PDB entry 9N82 | electron microscopy, 3.30 A resolution | chains B and J of the 18 polymer chains in the assembly

[Chain B]
Molecule: X-ray repair cross-complementing protein 5
Source organism: Homo sapiens
UniProt: P13010 (XRCC5_HUMAN); numbering as in UniProt (aligned over 1-732)
Chain sequence (732 residues; numbered 1 to 732; the number before each row is that of its first residue):
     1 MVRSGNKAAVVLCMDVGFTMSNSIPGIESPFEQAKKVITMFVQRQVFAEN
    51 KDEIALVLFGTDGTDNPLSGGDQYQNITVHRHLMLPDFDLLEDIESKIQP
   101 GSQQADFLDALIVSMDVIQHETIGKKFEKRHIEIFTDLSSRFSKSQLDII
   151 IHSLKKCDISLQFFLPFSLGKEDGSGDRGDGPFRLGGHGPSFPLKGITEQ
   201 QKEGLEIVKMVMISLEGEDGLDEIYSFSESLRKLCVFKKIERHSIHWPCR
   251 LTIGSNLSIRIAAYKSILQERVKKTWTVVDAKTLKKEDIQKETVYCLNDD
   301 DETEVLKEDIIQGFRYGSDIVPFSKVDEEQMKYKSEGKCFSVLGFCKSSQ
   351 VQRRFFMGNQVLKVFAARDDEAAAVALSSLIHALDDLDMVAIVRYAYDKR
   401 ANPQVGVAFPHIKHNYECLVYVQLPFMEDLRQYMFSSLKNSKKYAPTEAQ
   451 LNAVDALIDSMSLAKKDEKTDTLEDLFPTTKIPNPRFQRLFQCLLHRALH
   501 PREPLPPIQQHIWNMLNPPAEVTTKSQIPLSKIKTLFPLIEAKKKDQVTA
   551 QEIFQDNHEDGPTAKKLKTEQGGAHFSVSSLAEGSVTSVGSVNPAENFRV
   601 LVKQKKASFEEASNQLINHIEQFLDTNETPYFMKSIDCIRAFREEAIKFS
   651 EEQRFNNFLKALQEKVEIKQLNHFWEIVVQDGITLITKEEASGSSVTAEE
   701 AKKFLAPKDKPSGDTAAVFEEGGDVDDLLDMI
Disordered / not traced: 1-5, 171-195, 543-732
Curated features (UniProtKB/Swiss-Prot):
  - region: Leu138 to Leu165 (Leucine-zipper)
  - motif: Glu720 to Leu728 (EEXXXDL motif)
  - modified residue: Lys144 (N6-acetyllysine), Ser255 (Phosphoserine), Ser258 (Phosphoserine), Lys265 (N6-acetyllysine), Ser318 (Phosphoserine), Lys332 (N6-acetyllysine), Thr535 (Phosphothreonine), Ser577 (Phosphoserine), Ser579 (Phosphoserine), Ser580 (Phosphoserine), Lys660 (N6-acetyllysine), Lys665 (N6-acetyllysine), Thr715 (Phosphothreonine)
  - cross-link (Glycyl lysine isopeptide (Lys-Gly)): Lys195 (interchain with G-Cter in SUMO2), Lys532 (interchain with G-Cter in SUMO2), Lys534 (interchain with G-Cter in SUMO2), Lys566 (interchain with G-Cter in SUMO2), Lys568 (interchain with G-Cter in SUMO2), Lys669 (interchain with G-Cter in SUMO2), Lys688 (interchain with G-Cter in SUMO2)
  - mutagenesis: Glu720 to Glu721 (Abolishes interaction with PRKDC and its recruitment to sites of DNA damage), Asp726 to Asp727 (Abolishes interaction with PRKDC and its recruitment to sites of DNA damage)

[Chain J]
Molecule: 68-nt DNA strand
Sequence (68 nucleotides; each row starts with the number of its first residue):
     1 CGCGCCCAGCTTTCCCAGCTAATAAACTAAAAACATTCGTTCACGTGAGT
    51 TCCAGTACAAGTCTGGTC
Disordered / not traced: 1-30

[Chain B / chain J interface]
Pairs across the interface (10):
  His243(B) - DT40(J)  hydrogen bond to the phosphate
  Ile245(B) - DT40(J)  phosphate contact
  Lys265(B) - DT41(J)  phosphate contact
  Gln360(B) - DC42(J)  phosphate contact
  Tyr397(B) - DT41(J)  sugar contact
  Tyr397(B) - DC42(J)  sugar contact
  Arg400(B) - DC42(J)  base contact
  Arg400(B) - DA43(J)  sugar contact
  Ala401(B) - DA43(J)  phosphate contact
  Asn402(B) - DA43(J)  hydrogen bond to the phosphate
Other interface residues (no listed pair), chain B (12 interface residues in all): Arg242, Ser244, Gln312, Tyr395
Other interface residues (no listed pair), chain J (5 interface residues in all): DG45

[Summary]
12 residues of chain B and 5 residues of chain J are in contact; the contacts include 2 hydrogen bonds. Polar
contacts include His243(B)-DT40(J) and Asn402(B)-DA43(J). From UniProt: 4 mutagenesis sites on chain B.
Chain B is X-ray repair cross-complementing protein 5 (Homo sapiens) and chain J is a 68-nt DNA strand; the
structure, The ligation (AMP-Lys) complex in the NHEJ pathway, was determined by electron microscopy (same
publication as 9CQ3, 9CQ6, 9CQC, 9N81 and 9N83).
